PDB entry 5U3M | X-ray diffraction, 2.42 A resolution | chains H and A of the 3 polymer chains in the assembly

[Chain H]
Name: DH511.11P Fab Heavy Chain
Organism: Homo sapiens
Notes: antibody fragment or engineered binder
Chain sequence (235 residues; row label = number of the first residue in the row; a row labelled like 52A-52C holds insertion residues (52A, then the next letters in order)):
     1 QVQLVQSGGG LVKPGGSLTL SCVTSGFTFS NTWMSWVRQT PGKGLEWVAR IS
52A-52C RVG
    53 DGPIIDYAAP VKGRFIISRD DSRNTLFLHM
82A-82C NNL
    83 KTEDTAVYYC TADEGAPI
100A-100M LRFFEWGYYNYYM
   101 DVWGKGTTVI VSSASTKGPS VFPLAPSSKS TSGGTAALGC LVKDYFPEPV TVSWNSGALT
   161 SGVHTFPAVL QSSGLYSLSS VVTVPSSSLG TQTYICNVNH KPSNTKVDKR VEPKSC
Disulfides: Cys22-Cys92, Cys140-Cys196

[Chain A]
Name: gp41 MPER peptide
Notes: fragment: gp41 656-683
Chain sequence (28 residues; each row starts with the number of its first residue):
   659 KKKELDKWAS LWNWFDITNW LWYIRKKK
Not modelled in the structure: 659-660, 686

[Interface between chain H and chain A]
Residue-residue contacts (28):
  Thr28(H) - Leu669(A)
  Ser30(H) - Leu669(A)
  Asn31(H) - Leu669(A)
  Asn31(H) - Trp670(A)  hydrogen bond (side chain-backbone)
  Asn31(H) - Asn671(A)
  Trp33(H) - Asn671(A)
  Trp33(H) - Trp672(A)  hydrophobic
  Trp33(H) - Phe673(A)  hydrophobic
  Arg52A(H) - Leu669(A)
  Arg52A(H) - Asn671(A)  hydrogen bond
  Arg52A(H) - Asp674(A)  salt bridge
  Asp53(H) - Phe673(A)
  Ile56(H) - Phe673(A)  hydrophobic
  Glu96(H) - Trp672(A)
  Gly97(H) - Trp672(A)
  Pro99(H) - Thr676(A)
  Phe100C(H) - Arg683(A)
  Phe100D(H) - Arg683(A)  hydrogen bond (backbone-side chain)
  Glu100E(H) - Arg683(A)
  Trp100F(H) - Leu679(A)
  Trp100F(H) - Trp680(A)
  Trp100F(H) - Ile682(A)  hydrophobic
  Trp100F(H) - Arg683(A)  hydrogen bond (backbone-side chain)
  Gly100G(H) - Thr676(A)
  Gly100G(H) - Trp680(A)
  Tyr100H(H) - Arg683(A)
  Tyr100I(H) - Trp672(A)  hydrophobic
  Tyr100I(H) - Thr676(A)
Other interface residues (no listed pair), chain H (20 interface residues in all): Ile100, Leu100A, Tyr100K
Other interface residues (no listed pair), chain A (12 interface residues in all): Ile675

[Overview]
Chain H and chain A form an interface of 20 and 12 residues respectively; the contacts include 4 hydrogen
bonds and 1 salt bridge. Polar contacts include Arg52A(H)-Asp674(A), Asn31(H)-Trp670(A) and
Arg52A(H)-Asn671(A).
Here chain H is DH511.11P Fab Heavy Chain (Homo sapiens) and chain A is gp41 MPER peptide. Entry 5U3M (Crystal
Structure of DH511.11P Fab in Complex with HIV-1 gp41 MPER Peptide) was determined by X-ray diffraction,
deposited together with 5U3J, 5U3K, 5U3L, 5U3N, 5U3O and 5U3P.
